PDB entry 4MLR | X-ray diffraction, 2.20 A resolution | chains B and D of the 4 polymer chains in the assembly

== Chain B (and D) ==
Molecule: dihydrodipicolinate synthase
From: campylobacter jejuni
Notes: EC 4.3.3.7; chain D of this document is another copy of the same molecule, construct and numbering; everything in this record applies to it too
UniProt: Q9PPB4 (DAPA_CAMJE); numbering as in UniProt (aligned over 1-298)
Chain sequence (306 residues; row label = number of the first residue in the row; numbers below 1 keep their minus sign (His-7 is residue -7)):
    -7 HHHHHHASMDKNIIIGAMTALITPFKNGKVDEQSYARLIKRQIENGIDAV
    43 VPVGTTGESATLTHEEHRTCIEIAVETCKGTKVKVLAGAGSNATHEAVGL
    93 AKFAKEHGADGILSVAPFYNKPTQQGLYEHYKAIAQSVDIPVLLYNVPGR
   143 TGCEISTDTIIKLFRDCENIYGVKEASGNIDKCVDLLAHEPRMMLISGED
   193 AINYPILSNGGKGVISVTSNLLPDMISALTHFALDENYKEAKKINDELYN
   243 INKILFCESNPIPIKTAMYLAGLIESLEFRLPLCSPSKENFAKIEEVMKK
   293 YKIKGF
Not modelled in the structure: -7 to 2 (chain D: -7 to 2, 298)
Sequence notes: expression tag (-7 to 0); engineered mutation Phe110 (Tyr in Q9PPB4)
Modified / non-standard residues: Lys166 ((2S)-2-amino-6-[(1-hydroxy-1-oxo-propan-2-ylidene)amino]hexanoic acid; KPI)
UniProt features mapped onto this chain:
  - active site: Tyr137 (Proton donor/acceptor), Lys166 (Schiff-base intermediate with substrate)
  - binding site (pyruvate): Thr48, Ile207
  - site (Part of a proton relay during catalysis): Thr47, Tyr111
Small-molecule neighbours:
  - lysine (LYS), molecule 1: Ser51, Ala52, Leu54, His56, His59, Glu88, Phe110
  - lysine (LYS), molecule 2: Ser83, Asn84, Ala85, Glu88

== Interface between chain B and chain D ==
Pairs across the interface (39; chain B residue first):
  Ile172(B) - Ile172(D)  hydrophobic
  Ile172(B) - Ile194(D)  hydrophobic
  Ile172(B) - Pro197(D)  hydrophobic
  Asp173(B) - Glu191(D)
  Asp173(B) - Ala193(D)
  Asp173(B) - Ile194(D)
  Asp173(B) - Tyr241(D)  hydrogen bond
  Asp173(B) - Lys245(D)  salt bridge
  Val176(B) - Asn237(D)
  Val176(B) - Tyr241(D)  hydrophobic
  Asp177(B) - Tyr241(D)
  Ala180(B) - Asp238(D)
  His181(B) - Tyr241(D)
  His181(B) - Asn242(D)  hydrogen bond
  Glu191(B) - Asp173(D)
  Ala193(B) - Asp173(D)
  Ala193(B) - Val176(D)
  Ile194(B) - Ile172(D)  hydrophobic
  Ile194(B) - Asp173(D)
  Tyr196(B) - Ser200(D)  hydrogen bond (side chain-backbone)
  Tyr196(B) - Asn201(D)
  Pro197(B) - Ile172(D)  hydrophobic
  Pro197(B) - Val176(D)  hydrophobic
  Ser200(B) - Tyr196(D)  hydrogen bond (backbone-side chain)
  Ser200(B) - Ser200(D)  hydrogen bond
  Asn201(B) - Tyr196(D)
  Asn201(B) - Lys234(D)  hydrogen bond (backbone-side chain)
  Glu228(B) - Lys231(D)  salt bridge
  Tyr230(B) - Tyr230(D)  hydrophobic
  Lys231(B) - Glu228(D)  salt bridge
  Lys234(B) - Asn201(D)  hydrogen bond (side chain-backbone)
  Asn237(B) - Val176(D)
  Asp238(B) - Ala180(D)
  Tyr241(B) - Asp173(D)  hydrogen bond
  Tyr241(B) - Val176(D)  hydrophobic
  Tyr241(B) - Asp177(D)
  Tyr241(B) - His181(D)
  Asn242(B) - His181(D)  hydrogen bond
  Lys245(B) - Asp173(D)  salt bridge
Other interface residues (no listed pair), chain B (23 interface residues in all): Leu179
Other interface residues (no listed pair), chain D (24 interface residues in all): Leu179, Gly202

== In short ==
23 residues of chain B and 24 residues of chain D are in contact, with 9 hydrogen bonds and 4 salt bridges.
Polar contacts include Asp173(B)-Lys245(D), Glu228(B)-Lys231(D) and Asp173(B)-Tyr241(D). Bound to chain B:
lysine.
Chain B and chain D are both dihydrodipicolinate synthase (campylobacter jejuni); the structure,
dihydrodipicolinate synthase from C. jejuni, Y110F mutation with pyruvate and Lysine, was determined by X-ray
diffraction (same publication as 4R53, 4LY8, 4M19 and 4MLJ).
